PDB entry 6X9T | electron microscopy, 3.20 A resolution | chains H and L of the 4 polymer chains in the assembly

[Chain H]
Molecule: RM20A3 Fab Heavy Chain
Organism: Macaca mulatta
Notes: antibody fragment or engineered binder
Amino-acid sequence (125 residues; each row starts with the number of its first residue; a row labelled like 82A-82C holds insertion residues (82A, then the next letters in order)):
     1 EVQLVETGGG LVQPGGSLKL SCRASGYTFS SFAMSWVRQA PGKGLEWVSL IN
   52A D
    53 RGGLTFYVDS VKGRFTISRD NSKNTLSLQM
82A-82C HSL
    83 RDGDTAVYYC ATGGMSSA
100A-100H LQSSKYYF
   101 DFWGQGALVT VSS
Unresolved in the structure: 113
Cystine bridges: Cys22-Cys92

[Chain L]
Molecule: RM20A3 Fab Light Chain
Organism: Macaca mulatta
Notes: antibody fragment or engineered binder
Amino-acid sequence (128 residues; numbered 3 to 126 plus 5 insertion-coded residues; 1 number in that range is skipped by the numbering (no residue carries it; nothing is unmodelled there); the number before each row is that of its first residue; a row labelled like 27A-27C holds insertion residues (27A, then the next letters in order)):
     3 ALTQPPS
    11 VSGSPGQSVT ISCTGTS
27A-27C SDI
    28 GSYNYVSWYQ QHPGKAPKLM IYDVTQRPSG VSDRFSGSKS GNTASLTISG LQADDEADYY
    88 CSAYAGRQ
95A-95B TF
    96 YIFGGGTRLT VLGQPKASPT VTLFPPSSEE L
Unresolved in the structure: 108-126
Cystine bridges: Cys23-Cys88

[Interface between chain H and chain L]
Contacting residue pairs - 30 pairs, chain H then chain L:
  Gln39(H) - Gln38(L)
  Gln39(H) - Tyr87(L)
  Lys43(H) - Tyr87(L)
  Gly44(H) - Tyr87(L)
  Leu45(H) - Phe98(L)
  Trp47(H) - Phe95B(L)  hydrophobic
  Trp47(H) - Tyr96(L)
  Trp47(H) - Phe98(L)
  Leu50(H) - Phe95B(L)  hydrophobic
  Phe58(H) - Phe95B(L)  hydrophobic
  Tyr91(H) - Gln38(L)
  Tyr91(H) - Lys42(L)
  Tyr91(H) - Ala43(L)  hydrophobic
  Tyr91(H) - Pro44(L)
  Gly96(H) - Tyr96(L)  hydrogen bond (backbone-side chain)
  Lys100E(H) - Asp50(L)
  Tyr100F(H) - Tyr32(L)  hydrophobic
  Tyr100F(H) - Tyr91(L)  hydrophobic
  Tyr100F(H) - Tyr96(L)
  Tyr100G(H) - Ser34(L)
  Tyr100G(H) - Tyr36(L)
  Tyr100G(H) - Leu46(L)  hydrophobic
  Tyr100G(H) - Tyr49(L)  hydrophobic
  Tyr100G(H) - Tyr96(L)
  Phe100H(H) - Tyr36(L)  hydrogen bond (backbone-side chain)
  Phe100H(H) - Leu46(L)
  Phe100H(H) - Tyr96(L)  hydrophobic
  Trp103(H) - Tyr36(L)
  Trp103(H) - Pro44(L)
  Gly104(H) - Ala43(L)
Also at the interface, not in a pair above, chain H (21 interface residues in all): Val37, Glu46, Met97, Ser100D, Asp101, Gln105
Also at the interface, not in a pair above, chain L (16 interface residues in all): Arg94

[In short]
Chain H and chain L form an interface of 21 and 16 residues respectively; the contacts include 2 hydrogen
bonds. Polar contacts include Gly96(H)-Tyr96(L) and Phe100H(H)-Tyr36(L).
Chain H is RM20A3 Fab Heavy Chain and chain L is RM20A3 Fab Light Chain, both from Macaca mulatta; the
structure, HIV-1 Envelope Glycoprotein BG505 SOSIP.664 expressed in HEK293S cells in complex with RM20A3 Fab,
was determined by electron microscopy together with 6X9R, 6X9S, 6X9U and 6X9V from the same study.
